PDB entry 3CLC | X-ray diffraction, 2.80 A resolution | chains C and F of the 6 polymer chains in the assembly

== Chain C ==
Molecule: Regulatory protein
Source organism: Enterobacter sp
UniProt: Q8GGH0 (Q8GGH0_9ENTR); numbering as in UniProt (aligned over 1-79)
Sequence (82 residues; numbered -2 to 79; the number before each row is that of its first residue; numbers below 1 keep their minus sign (Gly-2 is residue -2)):
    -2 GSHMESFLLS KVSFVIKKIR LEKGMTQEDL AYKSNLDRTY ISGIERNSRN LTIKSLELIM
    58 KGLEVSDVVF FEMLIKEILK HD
Unresolved in the structure: -2 to 1, 79
Differences from the reference sequence: expression tag (-2 to 0)
Reported in the primary citation:
  - binding site for the 35-nt DNA strand: Arg17, Gln24, Arg35, Tyr37, Ser39, Arg43, Ser52
  - self-association interface (contacts with another copy of this molecule); pairs are residue here / residue on that copy: Arg35-Glu25
  - mutagenesis - E25A: decreased binding to intact operator DNA
  - mutagenesis - R35A: abolished binding to operator DNA
  - binding site for the 35-nt DNA strand (chain F): Arg35
  - specificity-determining residues: Arg35
  - binding site for the 35-nt DNA strand: Thr36, Arg46 (proposed by the authors, not directly observed)

== Chain F ==
Molecule: 35-nt DNA strand
Sequence (35 nucleotides; row label = number of the first residue in the row):
     1 ATGTTGACTA TAATCACACG GACTATAAGT CACAT

== Interface between chain C and chain F ==
Contacting residue pairs - 17 pairs, chain C then chain F:
  Asn32(C) - DT14(F)  phosphate contact
  Leu33(C) - DA13(F)  phosphate contact
  Leu33(C) - DT14(F)  phosphate contact
  Asp34(C) - DT14(F)  sugar contact
  Asp34(C) - DC15(F)  base contact
  Thr36(C) - DC15(F)  base contact
  Thr36(C) - DA16(F)  base contact
  Thr36(C) - DC17(F)  base contact
  Tyr37(C) - DA12(F)  sugar contact
  Tyr37(C) - DA13(F)  hydrogen bond to the phosphate
  Tyr37(C) - DT14(F)  base contact
  Arg46(C) - DA13(F)  hydrogen bond to the base
  Asn47(C) - DA12(F)  phosphate contact
  Leu48(C) - DA13(F)  phosphate contact
  Thr49(C) - DA12(F)  phosphate contact
  Thr49(C) - DA13(F)  hydrogen bond to the phosphate
  Ser52(C) - DA13(F)  hydrogen bond to the phosphate

== Overview ==
10 residues of chain C face 6 of chain F across their interface, with 4 hydrogen bonds. Polar pairs include
Arg46(C)-DA13(F), Tyr37(C)-DA13(F) and Thr49(C)-DA13(F). The paper reports a binding site for the 35-nt DNA
strand at Arg17(C), Gln24(C) and Arg35(C) among others; E25A of chain C reduces binding to intact operator
DNA.
Chain C is Regulatory protein (Enterobacter sp) and chain F is a 35-nt DNA strand; the structure, Crystal
Structure of the Restriction-Modification Controller Protein C.Esp1396I Tetramer in Complex with its Natural
35 Base-Pair ..., was determined by X-ray diffraction.
